4BVR - chains A and B; structure by X-ray diffraction, 2.58 A resolution.

== Chain A (and B) ==
Name: Cyanuric acid amidohydrolase
Source organism: Pseudomonas SP. adp
Notes: EC 3.5.2.15; chain B of this document is another copy of the same molecule, construct and numbering; everything in this record applies to it too
Reference sequence: P58329 (ATZD_PSESD); residues 1-363 here = UniProt positions 1-363
Sequence (383 residues; numbered -19 to 363; the number before each row is that of its first residue; numbers below 1 keep their minus sign (Met-19 is residue -19)):
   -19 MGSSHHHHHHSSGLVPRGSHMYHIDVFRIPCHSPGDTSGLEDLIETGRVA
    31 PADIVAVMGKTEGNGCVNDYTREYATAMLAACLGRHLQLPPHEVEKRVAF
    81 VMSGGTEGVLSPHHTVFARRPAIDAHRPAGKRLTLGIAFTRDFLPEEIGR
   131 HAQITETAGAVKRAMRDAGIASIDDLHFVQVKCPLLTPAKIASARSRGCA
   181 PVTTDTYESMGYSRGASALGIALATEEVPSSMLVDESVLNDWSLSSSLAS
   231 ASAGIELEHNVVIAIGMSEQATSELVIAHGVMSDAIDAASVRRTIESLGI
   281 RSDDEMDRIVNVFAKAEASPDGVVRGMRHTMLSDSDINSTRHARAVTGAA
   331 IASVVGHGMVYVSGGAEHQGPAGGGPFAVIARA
Not modelled in the structure: -19 to -1
Differences from the reference sequence: expression tag (-19 to 0)
Metal / ion sites: Mg2+: Glu297, Ala346, Gln349, Pro351, Gly354
Ligand contacts: 1,3,5-triazine-2,4,6-triol (WDL): Lys40, Gly45, Arg52, Met82, Ser83, Gly84, Lys162, Met190, Arg194, Ser232, Ala233, Arg324, Val342, Ser343, Gly344
Swiss-Prot annotation at these positions:
  - active site: Lys162, Ser232 (Nucleophile)
  - binding site (substrate): Arg52, Ser83, Gly84, Arg194, Ser232, Ala233, Arg324, Ser343, Gly344
  - binding site (Mg(2+)): Glu297, Ala346, Gln349, Gly350, Pro351, Gly354
  - site: Thr320 (Important for substrate specificity)

== Chain A / chain B interface ==
Contacting residue pairs - 50 pairs, chain A then chain B:
  Arg8(A) with Met307(B)
  Cys11(A) with Arg308(B), hydrogen bond (backbone-side chain)
  His12(A) with Arg308(B), hydrogen bond (backbone-side chain)
  Ser13(A) with Arg308(B)
  Glu42(A) with Arg308(B), salt bridge; Thr310(B)
  Thr86(A) with Thr310(B), hydrogen bond (backbone-side chain)
  Glu87(A) with His322(B)
  Gly88(A) with His309(B); Met311(B); His322(B), hydrogen bond (backbone-side chain); Val326(B)
  Val89(A) with Val326(B)
  Ser91(A) with Met307(B); Arg308(B), hydrogen bond (side chain-backbone)
  Pro92(A) with Arg308(B)
  Ile266(A) with Val89(B), hydrophobic; Ala332(B), hydrophobic; Ser333(B)
  Arg305(A) with Gly336(B)
  Met307(A) with Ser91(B); His337(B); Met339(B), hydrophobic
  Arg308(A) with Cys11(B), hydrogen bond (side chain-backbone); His12(B), hydrogen bond (side chain-backbone); Ser13(B); Glu42(B), salt bridge; Ser91(B), hydrogen bond (backbone-side chain); Pro92(B)
  His309(A) with Gly88(B)
  Thr310(A) with Glu42(B); Thr86(B), hydrogen bond (side chain-backbone)
  Met311(A) with Gly88(B)
  Asp314(A) with Arg321(B), salt bridge
  Ile317(A) with Ile317(B), hydrophobic; Arg321(B)
  Arg321(A) with Asp314(B), salt bridge; Ile317(B)
  His322(A) with Glu87(B); Gly88(B), hydrogen bond (side chain-backbone)
  Val326(A) with Gly88(B); Val89(B); Ala329(B)
  Ala329(A) with Val326(B); Ala329(B), hydrophobic
  Ala332(A) with Ile266(B)
  Ser333(A) with Ile266(B)
  Gly336(A) with Arg305(B)
  His337(A) with Met307(B)
  Met339(A) with Met307(B), hydrophobic
Interface residues without a listed pair, chain A (34 interface residues in all): Leu90, Ala268, Val304, Asp316, Ala325
Interface residues without a listed pair, chain B (33 interface residues in all): Arg8, Leu90, Val304, Asp316, Ala325

== Overview ==
The interface between chain A and chain B involves 34 residues on one side and 33 on the other; the contacts
include 10 hydrogen bonds and 4 salt bridges. Polar pairs include Glu42(A)-Arg308(B), Asp314(A)-Arg321(B) and
Cys11(A)-Arg308(B). Bound to chain A: 1,3,5-triazine-2,4,6-triol.
Both chains are Cyanuric acid amidohydrolase (Pseudomonas SP. adp). Entry 4BVR (Cyanuric acid hydrolase:
evolutionary innovation by structural concatenation) was determined by X-ray diffraction (same publication as
4BVQ, 4BVS and 4BVT).
